Entry 8FMG (X-ray diffraction, 1.79 A resolution); this record covers chains A and D of the 4 polymer chains in the assembly.

[Chain A (and D)]
Name: SAVED domain-containing protein
From: Pseudomonas syringae
Notes: chain D of this document is another copy of the same molecule, construct and numbering; everything in this record applies to it too
UniProt: A0A2P0QGK5 (A0A2P0QGK5_PSESF); residues 1-388 here correspond to UniProt positions 10-397 (UniProt number = residue number + 9)
Chain sequence (388 residues; each row starts with the number of its first residue):
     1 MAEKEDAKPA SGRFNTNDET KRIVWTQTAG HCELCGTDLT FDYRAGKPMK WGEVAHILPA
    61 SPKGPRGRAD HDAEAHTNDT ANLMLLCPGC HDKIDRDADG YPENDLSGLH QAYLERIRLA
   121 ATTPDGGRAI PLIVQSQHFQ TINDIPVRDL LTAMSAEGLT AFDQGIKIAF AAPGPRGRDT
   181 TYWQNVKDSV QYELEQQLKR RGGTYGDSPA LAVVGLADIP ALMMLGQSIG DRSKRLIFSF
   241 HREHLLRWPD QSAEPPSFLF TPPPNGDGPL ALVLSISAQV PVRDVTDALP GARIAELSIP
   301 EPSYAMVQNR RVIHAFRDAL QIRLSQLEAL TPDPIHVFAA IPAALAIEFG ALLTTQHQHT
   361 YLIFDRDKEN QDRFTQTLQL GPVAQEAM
Disordered / not traced: 1-13, 383-388 (chain D: 1-13, 63-78, 383-388)
Metal / ion sites: Zn2+: C32, C35, C87, C90; Mg2+ site 1: D92 (shared with 1 residue of chain C); Mg2+ site 2 near D95 (its only coordinating residue here)
Residues lining bound ligands: Y4F (Cyclic (adenosine-(2'-5')-monophosphate-adenosine-(3'-5')-monophosphate): H138, F139, L216, A217, D218, I219, L222, F240, R242, S277, A278, Q279, V280, P281, Y304, A339, A340, I341, P342, A343, R366, F374

[How chain A and chain D interact]
Residue-residue contacts - 25 pairs, chain A then chain D:
  Y43(A) - L151(D)
  Y43(A) - A161(D)
  Y43(A) - F162(D)
  Y43(A) - D163(D)
  Y43(A) - Q164(D)
  R44(A) - L151(D)
  R44(A) - S155(D)  hydrogen bond
  R44(A) - T160(D)  hydrogen bond
  R44(A) - A161(D)
  A45(A) - R148(D)  hydrogen bond (backbone-side chain)
  A45(A) - L151(D)
  G46(A) - L151(D)
  K47(A) - R148(D)
  D163(A) - Y192(D)  hydrogen bond
  D163(A) - Q196(D)  hydrogen bond
  Q164(A) - Q196(D)
  Q164(A) - K199(D)
  G165(A) - Q196(D)  hydrogen bond (backbone-side chain)
  G165(A) - K199(D)  hydrogen bond (backbone-side chain)
  R200(A) - D188(D)
  R200(A) - Y192(D)
  R200(A) - E195(D)  salt bridge
  R201(A) - Y192(D)  hydrogen bond
  R201(A) - Q196(D)  hydrogen bond
  T204(A) - Y192(D)
Also at the interface, not in a pair above, chain A (13 interface residues in all): I166, K167
Also at the interface, not in a pair above, chain D (16 interface residues in all): T152, G158, R200

[In short]
13 residues of chain A face 16 of chain D across their interface, with 9 hydrogen bonds and 1 salt bridge.
Among the polar pairs are R200(A)-E195(D), R44(A)-S155(D) and R44(A)-T160(D). Chain A binds compound Y4F.
Both chains are SAVED domain-containing protein (Pseudomonas syringae). Entry 8FMG (Structure of CBASS Cap5
from Pseudomonas syringae as an activated tetramer with the cyclic dinucleotide 3'2'-c-diAMP ...) was
determined by X-ray diffraction (same publication as 8FM1, 8FMF and 8FMH).
